PDB entry 7A4H | electron microscopy, 4.50 A resolution (low resolution: residue-level contacts below are approximate; hydrogen-bond / salt-bridge calls are withheld) | chains BC and BJ of the 180 polymer chains in the assembly

== Chain BC (and BJ) ==
Molecule: Antitermination protein N, 6,7-dimethyl-8-ribityllumazine synthase
Source organism: Escherichia virus Lambda
Notes: EC 2.5.1.78; chain BJ of this document is another copy of the same molecule, construct and numbering; everything in this record applies to it too
Reference sequence: chimeric construct of P03045, O66529: residues 7-23 from P03045 (REGN_LAMBD) positions 6-22 (UniProt number = residue number - 1); residues 32-101 from O66529 positions 85-154 (UniProt number = residue number + 53); residues 114-197 from O66529 positions 1-84 (UniProt number = residue number - 113)
Amino-acid sequence (197 residues; numbered 1 to 197; the number before each row is that of its first residue):
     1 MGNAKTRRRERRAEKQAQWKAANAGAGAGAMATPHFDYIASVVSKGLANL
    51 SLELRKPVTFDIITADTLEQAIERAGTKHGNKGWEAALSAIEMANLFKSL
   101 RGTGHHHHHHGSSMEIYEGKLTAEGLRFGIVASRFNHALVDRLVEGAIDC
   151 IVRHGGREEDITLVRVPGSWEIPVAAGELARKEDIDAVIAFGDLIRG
Not modelled in the structure: 1-35, 103-110, 196-197 (chain BJ: 1-35, 102-112, 196-197)
Sequence notes: cloning artifact (1-6); linker (24-31, 102-113); engineered mutation V42 (Glu95 in O66529), V58 (Ile111 in O66529), D61 (Gly114 in O66529), I62 (Val115 in O66529), E115 (Gln2 in O66529), F191 (Ile78 in O66529), D193 (Val80 in O66529)
UniProt features mapped onto this chain:
  - active site: H35 (Proton donor)
  - binding site ((2S)-2-hydroxy-3-oxobutyl phosphate): A32, T33, R74
  - binding site (5-amino-6-(D-ribitylamino)uracil): F60, K82, F135, N136, S169 to E171

== How chain BC and chain BJ interact ==
Pairs across the interface (10; chain BC residue first):
  E92(BC) with R153(BJ)
  E118(BC) with V152(BJ); R153(BJ)
  K120(BC) with R153(BJ)
  L121(BC) with R153(BJ); H154(BJ)
  R153(BC) with E92(BJ); L121(BJ)
  H154(BC) with L121(BJ); T122(BJ)
Other interface residues (no listed pair), chain BC (7 interface residues in all): T122
Other interface residues (no listed pair), chain BJ (7 interface residues in all): G119

== Summary ==
The chain BC/chain BJ interface involves 7 residues from each chain. UniProt lists active-site residue
H35(BC), 3 (2S)-2-hydroxy-3-oxobutyl phosphate-binding residues and 7 residues binding
5-amino-6-(D-ribitylamino)uracil on chain BC.
Chain BC and chain BJ are both Antitermination protein N, 6,7-dimethyl-8-ribityllumazine synthase (Escherichia
virus Lambda); the structure, Aquifex aeolicus lumazine synthase-derived nucleocapsid variant NC-2 (180-mer),
was determined by electron microscopy together with 7A4F, 7A4G, 7A4I and 7A4J from the same study.
